5KZE - chains A and B of the 4 polymer chains in the assembly; structure by X-ray diffraction, 1.74 A resolution.

Chain A (and B):
Name: N-acetylneuraminate lyase
Source organism: Staphylococcus aureus (strain USA300)
Notes: EC 4.1.3.3; chain B of this document is another copy of the same molecule, construct and numbering; everything in this record applies to it too
Reference sequence: Q2FJU9 (NANA_STAA3); residue numbers follow UniProt; this construct covers 1-293
Chain sequence (293 residues; each row starts with the number of its first residue):
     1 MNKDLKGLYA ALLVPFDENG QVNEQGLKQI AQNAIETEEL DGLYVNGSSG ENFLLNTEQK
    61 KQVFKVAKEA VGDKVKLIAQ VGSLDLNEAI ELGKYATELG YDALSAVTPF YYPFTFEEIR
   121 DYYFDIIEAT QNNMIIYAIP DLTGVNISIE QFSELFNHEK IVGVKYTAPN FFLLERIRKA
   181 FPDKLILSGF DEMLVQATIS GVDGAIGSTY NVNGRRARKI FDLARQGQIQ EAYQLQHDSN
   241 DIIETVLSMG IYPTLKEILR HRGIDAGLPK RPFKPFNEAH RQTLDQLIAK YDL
Disordered / not traced: 1
Swiss-Prot annotation at these positions:
  - active site: Y137 (Proton donor), K165 (Schiff-base intermediate with substrate)
  - binding site (aceneuramate): S48, S49, T167, G189, D191, E192, S208

Chain A / chain B interface:
Residue-residue contacts (48):
  I149(A) - E244(B)
  F171(A) - F171(B)  hydrophobic
  F171(A) - Q196(B)
  F172(A) - E192(B)
  F172(A) - M193(B)
  F172(A) - N240(B)
  E175(A) - Y233(B)
  E175(A) - H237(B)  salt bridge
  E175(A) - N240(B)  hydrogen bond
  R176(A) - H237(B)  hydrogen bond (side chain-backbone)
  R176(A) - N240(B)
  R176(A) - D241(B)  salt bridge
  R176(A) - E244(B)  salt bridge
  R178(A) - Y233(B)
  K179(A) - H237(B)
  K179(A) - D241(B)  salt bridge
  E192(A) - F172(B)
  M193(A) - F172(B)
  V195(A) - I199(B)
  Q196(A) - I199(B)
  Q196(A) - S200(B)  hydrogen bond
  I199(A) - V195(B)
  I199(A) - Q196(B)
  I199(A) - I199(B)  hydrophobic
  I199(A) - I229(B)  hydrophobic
  I199(A) - Y233(B)
  S200(A) - Q196(B)  hydrogen bond
  S200(A) - Y233(B)  hydrogen bond (backbone-side chain)
  A224(A) - I229(B)
  G227(A) - G227(B)
  I229(A) - I199(B)  hydrophobic
  I229(A) - I229(B)  hydrophobic
  Q230(A) - R225(B)
  Y233(A) - E175(B)
  Y233(A) - R178(B)
  Y233(A) - I199(B)
  Y233(A) - S200(B)  hydrogen bond (side chain-backbone)
  H237(A) - E175(B)  salt bridge
  H237(A) - R176(B)  hydrogen bond (backbone-side chain)
  H237(A) - K179(B)
  N240(A) - F172(B)
  N240(A) - E175(B)  hydrogen bond
  N240(A) - R176(B)
  D241(A) - R176(B)  salt bridge
  D241(A) - K179(B)  salt bridge
  E244(A) - I149(B)
  E244(A) - F172(B)
  E244(A) - R176(B)  salt bridge
Other interface residues (no listed pair), chain A (27 interface residues in all): N170, L174, G201, I243, L247
Other interface residues (no listed pair), chain B (25 interface residues in all): P169, G201, A224, L247

Overview:
The interface between chain A and chain B involves 27 residues on one side and 25 on the other, with 8
hydrogen bonds and 8 salt bridges. Among the polar pairs are E175(A)-H237(B), R176(A)-D241(B) and
R176(A)-E244(B).
Both chains are N-acetylneuraminate lyase (Staphylococcus aureus (strain USA300)). Entry 5KZE
(N-acetylneuraminate lyase from methicillin-resistant Staphylococcus aureus) was determined by X-ray
diffraction (same publication as 5KZD).
